3JRF - chains B and C of the 4 polymer chains in the assembly; structure by X-ray diffraction, 3.05 A resolution.

Chain B:
Molecule: DNA-binding protein fis
Source organism: Escherichia coli
UniProt: P0A6R3 (FIS_ECOLI); residue numbers follow UniProt; this construct covers 1-98
Amino-acid sequence (98 residues; each row starts with the number of its first residue):
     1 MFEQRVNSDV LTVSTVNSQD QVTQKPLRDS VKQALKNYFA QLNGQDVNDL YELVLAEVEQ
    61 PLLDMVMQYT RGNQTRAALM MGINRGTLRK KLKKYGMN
Curated features (UniProtKB/Swiss-Prot):
  - DNA-binding region: Gln74 to Lys93 (H-T-H motif)
  - region: Asn17 to Gly44 (Required for the stimulation of HIN-mediated recombination)

Chain C:
Molecule: 27-nt DNA strand
Sequence (27 nucleotides; row label = number of the first residue in the row):
     1 AAATTTGTTT GAACTTTGAG CAAATTT

Interface between chain B and chain C:
Residue-residue contacts (12; chain B residue first):
  Gly72(B) - DT6(C)  phosphate contact
  Asn73(B) - DT5(C)  hydrogen bond to the phosphate
  Asn73(B) - DT6(C)  phosphate contact
  Gln74(B) - DT6(C)  hydrogen bond to the phosphate
  Thr75(B) - DT5(C)  sugar contact
  Thr75(B) - DT6(C)  hydrogen bond to the phosphate
  Arg85(B) - DT6(C)  base contact
  Arg85(B) - DG7(C)  hydrogen bond to the base
  Arg85(B) - DT8(C)  base contact
  Arg89(B) - DT6(C)  sugar contact
  Arg89(B) - DG7(C)  salt bridge to the phosphate
  Arg89(B) - DT8(C)  base contact
Other interface residues (no listed pair), chain B (7 interface residues in all): Arg76

Overview:
Chain B and chain C form an interface of 7 and 4 residues respectively; the contacts include 4 hydrogen bonds
and 1 salt bridge. Polar contacts include Arg85(B)-DG7(C), Asn73(B)-DT5(C) and Gln74(B)-DT6(C).
Chain B is DNA-binding protein fis (Escherichia coli) and chain C is a 27-nt DNA strand; the structure,
Crystal structure of Fis bound to 27 bp DNA F27 containing a C/G at center, was determined by X-ray
diffraction, deposited together with 3IV5, 3JR9, 3JRA, 3JRB, 3JRC, 3JRD and 4 further entries.
